5GP0 - chains E and I of the 4 polymer chains in the assembly; structure by X-ray diffraction, 1.70 A resolution.

== Chain E (and I) ==
Protein: Nudix hydrolase 1
From: Arabidopsis thaliana
Notes: EC 3.6.1.55, 3.6.1.67, 3.6.1.22; chain I of this document is another copy of the same molecule, construct and numbering; everything in this record applies to it too
Reference sequence: Q9CA40 (NUDT1_ARATH); residues 1-147 here = UniProt positions 1-147
Amino-acid sequence (149 residues; row label = number of the first residue in the row; numbers below 1 keep their minus sign (Ala-1 is residue -1)):
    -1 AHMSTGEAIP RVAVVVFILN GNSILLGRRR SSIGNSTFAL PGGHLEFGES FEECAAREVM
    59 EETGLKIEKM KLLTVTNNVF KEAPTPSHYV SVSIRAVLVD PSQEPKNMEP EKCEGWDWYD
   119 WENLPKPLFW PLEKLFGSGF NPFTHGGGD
Unresolved in the structure: -1 to 5, 143-147 (chain I: -1 to 5, 145-147)
Sequence notes: expression tag (-1 to 0)
Small-molecule neighbours: geranyl diphosphate (GPP): Ala11, Val13, Arg27, Ser29, Ile31, Ala37, Leu38, His42, Thr74, Asn76, Phe78, Tyr87, Ser89, Lys110, Phe127, Pro129, Leu130, Leu133
UniProt features mapped onto this chain:
  - motif: Gly41 to Gly62 (Nudix box)
  - binding site (Mg(2+)): Glu56, Glu60
  - modified residue: Ser2 (N-acetylserine)
Reported in the primary citation:
  - binding site for geranyl diphosphate: Val13, Arg27, Leu38, His42, Phe78, Tyr87, Phe127, Pro129
  - mutagenesis - R27A, H42A, Y87A, F127N/P129N: abolished catalytic activity on geranyl diphosphate
  - mutagenesis - V13N, L38N, F78N, F127N, P129N: decreased catalytic activity on geranyl diphosphate
  - mutagenesis - E56A: abolished catalytic activity on GPP
  - mutagenesis - V10K: unchanged catalytic activity

== How chain E and chain I interact ==
Contacting residue pairs (6):
  Glu59(E) with Glu80(I)
  Lys64(E) with Trp128(I)
  Val97(E) with Trp128(I), hydrophobic; Glu131(I)
  Asp98(E) with Glu131(I)
  Ser100(E) with Lys124(I)
Interface residues without a listed pair, chain E (6 interface residues in all): Arg55

== In short ==
Chain E and chain I form an interface of 6 and 4 residues respectively. Chain E binds geranyl diphosphate.
From the paper: a binding site for geranyl diphosphate at Val13(E), Arg27(E) and Leu38(E) among others; V13N,
L38N and F78N of chain E, among others, reduce catalytic activity on geranyl diphosphate; 11 substitutions
were tested in all.
Chain E and chain I are both Nudix hydrolase 1 (Arabidopsis thaliana); the structure, Crystal structure of
geraniol-NUDX1 complex, was determined by X-ray diffraction, deposited together with 5WWD and 5WY6.
